Entry 2DWU (X-ray diffraction, 1.60 A resolution); this record covers chains A and B.

[Chain A (and B)]
Molecule: Glutamate racemase
Organism: Bacillus anthracis
Notes: EC 5.1.1.3; chain B of this document is another copy of the same molecule, construct and numbering; everything in this record applies to it too
UniProt: Q81UL8 (Q81UL8_BACAN); numbering as in UniProt (aligned over 1-276)
Chain sequence (276 residues; row label = number of the first residue in the row):
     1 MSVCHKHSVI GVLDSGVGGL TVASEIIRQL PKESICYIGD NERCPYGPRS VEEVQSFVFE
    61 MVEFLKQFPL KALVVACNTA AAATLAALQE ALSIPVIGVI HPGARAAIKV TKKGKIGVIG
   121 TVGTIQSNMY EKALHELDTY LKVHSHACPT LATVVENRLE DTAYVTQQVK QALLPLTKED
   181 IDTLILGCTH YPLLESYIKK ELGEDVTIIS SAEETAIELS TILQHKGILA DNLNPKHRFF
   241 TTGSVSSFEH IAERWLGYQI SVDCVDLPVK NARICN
Not modelled in the structure: 1-4, 270-276 (chain B: 1-4, 271-276)
Bound ions: K+: Y164, T242, V265, D266
Small-molecule neighbours: D-glutamic acid (DGL): D14, S15, C44, P45, Y46, G47, C77, N78, T79, T121, T124, A152, C188, T189, H190
What the authors report for this chain:
  - catalytic residues: C77, C188 (proposed by the authors, not directly observed)

[Interface between chain A and chain B]
Residue-residue contacts (56):
  R28(A) - I108(B)  hydrogen bond (side chain-backbone)
  R28(A) - K109(B)  hydrogen bond (side chain-backbone)
  R28(A) - T111(B)  hydrogen bond (side chain-backbone)
  Q29(A) - I108(B)
  Q29(A) - K109(B)
  P31(A) - L137(B)
  P31(A) - D138(B)
  K32(A) - H135(B)  hydrogen bond (side chain-backbone)
  K32(A) - E136(B)  hydrogen bond (side chain-backbone)
  K32(A) - L137(B)
  K32(A) - T139(B)  hydrogen bond
  H101(A) - Q224(B)
  R105(A) - I217(B)
  R105(A) - S220(B)  hydrogen bond
  R105(A) - T221(B)  hydrogen bond
  R105(A) - Q224(B)  hydrogen bond
  A106(A) - I217(B)  hydrophobic
  I108(A) - R28(B)  hydrogen bond (backbone-side chain)
  I108(A) - Q29(B)
  K109(A) - R28(B)  hydrogen bond (backbone-side chain)
  K109(A) - Q29(B)
  K109(A) - E213(B)
  K109(A) - E214(B)  salt bridge
  T111(A) - R28(B)
  H135(A) - K32(B)  hydrogen bond (backbone-side chain)
  E136(A) - K32(B)  hydrogen bond (backbone-side chain)
  E136(A) - Q224(B)  hydrogen bond
  L137(A) - L30(B)  hydrophobic
  L137(A) - P31(B)
  L137(A) - K32(B)
  L137(A) - S220(B)
  L137(A) - L229(B)  hydrophobic
  D138(A) - P31(B)
  T139(A) - K32(B)  hydrogen bond
  T139(A) - L233(B)
  Y140(A) - L233(B)  hydrogen bond (side chain-backbone)
  E214(A) - K109(B)  salt bridge
  I217(A) - R105(B)
  I217(A) - A106(B)  hydrophobic
  E218(A) - T221(B)
  S220(A) - R105(B)  hydrogen bond
  S220(A) - L137(B)
  T221(A) - R105(B)  hydrogen bond
  T221(A) - E218(B)
  T221(A) - T221(B)
  I222(A) - H225(B)
  Q224(A) - H101(B)
  Q224(A) - R105(B)  hydrogen bond
  Q224(A) - E136(B)  hydrogen bond
  H225(A) - I222(B)
  H225(A) - H225(B)
  H225(A) - K226(B)
  K226(A) - H225(B)
  L229(A) - L137(B)  hydrophobic
  L233(A) - T139(B)
  L233(A) - Y140(B)  hydrogen bond (backbone-side chain)
Other interface residues (no listed pair), chain A (29 interface residues in all): L30, E213

[Summary]
Chain A and chain B each contribute 29 residues to their interface, with 21 hydrogen bonds and 2 salt bridges.
Polar pairs include K109(A)-E214(B), R28(A)-I108(B) and R28(A)-K109(B). Bound to chain A: D-glutamic acid.
Y164(A), T242(A), V265(A) and D266(A) coordinate K+. From the paper: catalytic residues C77(A) and C188(A).
Both chains are Glutamate racemase (Bacillus anthracis). Entry 2DWU (Crystal Structure of Glutamate Racemase
Isoform RacE1 from Bacillus anthracis) was determined by X-ray diffraction, deposited together with 2GZM.
